PDB entry 3ENI | X-ray diffraction, 2.20 A resolution | chain A

Chain A:
Protein: Bacteriochlorophyll a protein
From: Chlorobaculum tepidum
Reference sequence: Q46393 (BCPA_CHLTE); residues 1-365 here correspond to UniProt positions 2-366 (UniProt number = residue number + 1)
Chain sequence (365 residues; row label = number of the first residue in the row):
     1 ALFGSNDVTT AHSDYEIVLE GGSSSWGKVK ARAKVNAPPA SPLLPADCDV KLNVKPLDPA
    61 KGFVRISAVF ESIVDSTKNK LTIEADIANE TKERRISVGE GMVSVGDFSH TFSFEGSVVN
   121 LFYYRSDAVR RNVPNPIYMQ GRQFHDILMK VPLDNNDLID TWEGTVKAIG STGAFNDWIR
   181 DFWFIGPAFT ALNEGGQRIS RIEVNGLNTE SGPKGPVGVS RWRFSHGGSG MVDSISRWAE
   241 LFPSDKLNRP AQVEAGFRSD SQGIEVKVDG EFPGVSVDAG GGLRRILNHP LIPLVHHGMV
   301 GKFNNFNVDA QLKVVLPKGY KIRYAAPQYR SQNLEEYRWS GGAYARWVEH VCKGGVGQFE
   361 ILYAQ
Disordered / not traced: 1-7
Metal / ion sites: bacteriochlorophyll a Mg (7 sites), coordinated by His110, Tyr123, His145, Leu241, His289, His296, His297
Small-molecule neighbours:
  - bacteriochlorophyll a (BCL), molecule 1: Ala11, Ser13, Tyr15, Ala33, Val35, Ala37, Pro38, Pro39, Ala40, Ser41, Trp183, Ile185, Ala188, Phe257, Ser259, Ile264, Val266, His297, Val300, Gly301, Phe303, Asn304, Phe306, His350, Cys352
  - bacteriochlorophyll a (BCL), molecule 2: Tyr15, Ile17, Val29, Ala31, Cys48, Val50, Phe70, Ala255, Gly256, Phe257, Val268, Ile286, Leu287, Asn288, His289, Pro290, Pro293, Leu294, His297, Leu312, Tyr344, Trp347, Val348, Val351, Cys352, Phe359, Ile361
  - bacteriochlorophyll a (BCL), molecule 3: Ala40, Ser41, Phe70, Leu81, Tyr138, Phe184, Ile185, Pro187, Ala188, Ala191, Leu192, Gln197, Ile292, Pro293, His296, His297, Met299, Val300
  - bacteriochlorophyll a (BCL), molecule 4: Ser41, Pro42, Leu43, Cys48, Phe70, Ser72, Val74, Asn79, Lys80, Leu81, Ile83, Val103, Val105, Phe112, Phe114, Tyr124, Val129, Val133, Pro136, Ile137, Tyr138, Gln140, Met149, Phe182, Trp183, Ile185, Phe257
  - bacteriochlorophyll a (BCL), molecule 5: Val50, Leu52, Val54, Val64, Ile66, Phe70, Ile87, Asp233, Ser234, Arg237, Glu240, Leu241, Phe242, Pro243, Ser244, Leu247, Val253, Ala255, Val268, Phe272, Pro273, Gly274, Leu287, Pro290
  - bacteriochlorophyll a (BCL), molecule 6: Leu52, Val54, Ile66, Ala68, Phe70, Ile83, Ala85, Ile87, Arg95, Ile96, Ser97, Phe114, Gly116, Ser117, Val118, Gln143, His145, Ile147, Trp183, Gln197, Ile199, Trp222, Phe224, His226, Ser234, Trp238, Leu241, Ala251, Gln252, Val253, Phe272
  - bacteriochlorophyll a (BCL), molecule 7: Val103, Val105, Phe108, His110, Phe112, Tyr124, Ser126, Ala128, Val129, Met149, Val151, Leu153, Asp157, Leu158, Thr161, Trp162, Thr165, Ile179, Phe182, Trp183, Ile202, Val204, Leu207, Gly218, Ser220, Trp222
  - bacteriochlorophyll a (BCL), molecule 8: Leu121, Phe122, Tyr123, Tyr124, Arg125, Ser126, Asp160, Thr161, Gly164, Thr165, Lys167, Ala168, Ser171, Thr172, Phe175, Trp178, Ile179, Phe182
UniProt features mapped onto this chain:
  - binding site (bacteriochlorophyll a): His110, His145, His289, His296, His297

Overview:
Chain A binds 8 copies of bacteriochlorophyll a. UniProt lists 5 bacteriochlorophyll a-binding residues.
Chain A is Bacteriochlorophyll a protein (Chlorobaculum tepidum); the structure, Crystal structure of the
Fenna-Matthews-Olson Protein from Chlorobaculum Tepidum, was determined by X-ray diffraction (same publication
as 3EOJ).
